PDB entry 3QZT | X-ray diffraction, 1.50 A resolution | chains A and B

# Chain A
Name: Nucleosome-remodeling factor subunit BPTF
Source organism: Homo sapiens
Notes: fragment: bromodomain
UniProt: Q12830 (BPTF_HUMAN); residues 65-174 here correspond to UniProt positions 2924-3033 (UniProt number = residue number + 2859)
Chain sequence (115 residues; each row starts with the number of its first residue):
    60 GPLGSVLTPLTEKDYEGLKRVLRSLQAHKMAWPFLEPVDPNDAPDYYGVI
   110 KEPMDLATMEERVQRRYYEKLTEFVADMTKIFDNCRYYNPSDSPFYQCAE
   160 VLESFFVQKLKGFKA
Not modelled in the structure: 60-65, 174
Differences from the reference sequence: expression tag (60-64)
Reported in the primary citation:
  - mutagenesis - F154A: unchanged binding to H3K4me3-modified nucleosome

# Chain B
Name: Histone H4
UniProt: P62805 (H4_HUMAN); residues 12-21 here correspond to UniProt positions 13-22 (UniProt number = residue number + 1)
Chain sequence (10 residues; row label = number of the first residue in the row):
    12 KGGAKRHRKV
Not modelled in the structure: 12-13, 20-21
Modified / non-standard residues: Lys-16 (n(6)-acetyllysine; ALY)
UniProt features mapped onto this chain:
  - DNA-binding region: Lys-16 to Lys-20
  - modified residue: Lys-12 (N6-(2-hydroxyisobutyryl)lysine), Lys-16 (N6-(2-hydroxyisobutyryl)lysine), Lys-20 (N6,N6,N6-trimethyllysine)
  - cross-link (Glycyl lysine isopeptide (Lys-Gly)): Lys-12 (interchain with G-Cter in SUMO2), Lys-20 (interchain with G-Cter in SUMO2)

# How chain A and chain B interact
Contacting residue pairs (13; chain A residue first):
  Trp-91(A) with Arg-19(B)
  Pro-92(A) with Lys-16(B)
  Phe-93(A) with Lys-16(B)
  Val-97(A) with Lys-16(B)
  Asn-100(A) with Arg-17(B), hydrogen bond (backbone-side chain)
  Asp-101(A) with Ala-15(B); Lys-16(B); Arg-17(B), salt bridge
  Cys-144(A) with Lys-16(B)
  Tyr-147(A) with Gly-14(B)
  Asn-148(A) with Lys-16(B)
  Phe-154(A) with Lys-16(B); Arg-17(B)
Interface residues without a listed pair, chain A (14 interface residues in all): Ala-102, Asp-104, Tyr-105, Pro-149
From the paper, about this interface:
  - hot spots on chain A (mutagenesis) - W91A, D101A: decreased binding to Histone H4 (chain B)
  - hot spots on chain A (mutagenesis) - Y147F: decreased binding to chain C

# In short
Chain A and chain B form an interface of 14 and 5 residues respectively, with 1 hydrogen bond and 1 salt
bridge. Among the polar pairs are Asp-101(A)/Arg-17(B) and Asn-100(A)/Arg-17(B). From the paper: W91A and
D101A of chain A reduce binding to Histone H4 (chain B); Y147F of chain A reduces binding to chain C.
Chain A is Nucleosome-remodeling factor subunit BPTF (Homo sapiens) and chain B is Histone H4; the structure,
Crystal Structure of BPTF bromo in complex with histone H4K16ac - Form II, was determined by X-ray
diffraction, deposited together with 3QZS and 3QZV.
